PDB entry 6QF4 | X-ray diffraction, 2.50 A resolution | chain A

# Chain A
Molecule: Serine/threonine-protein kinase 17B
Source organism: Homo sapiens
Notes: EC 2.7.11.1
UniProt: O94768 (ST17B_HUMAN); residue numbers follow UniProt; this construct covers 25-329
Chain sequence (327 residues; each row starts with the number of its first residue):
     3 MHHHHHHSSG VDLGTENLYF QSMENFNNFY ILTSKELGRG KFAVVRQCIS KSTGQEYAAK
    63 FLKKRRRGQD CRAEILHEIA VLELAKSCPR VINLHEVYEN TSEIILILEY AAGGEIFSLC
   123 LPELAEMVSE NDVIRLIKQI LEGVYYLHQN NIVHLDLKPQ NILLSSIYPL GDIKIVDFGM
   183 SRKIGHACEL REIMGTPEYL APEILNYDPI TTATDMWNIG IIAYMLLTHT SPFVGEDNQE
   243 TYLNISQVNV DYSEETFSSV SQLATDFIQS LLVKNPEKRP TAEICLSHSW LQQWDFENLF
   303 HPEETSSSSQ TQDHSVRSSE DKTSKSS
Unresolved in the structure: 3-17, 191-194, 309-329
Differences from the reference sequence: initiating methionine (3); expression tag (4-9); linker (10-17); cloning artifact (18-24)
Swiss-Prot annotation at these positions:
  - active site: D158 (Proton acceptor)
  - binding site (ATP): L39 to V47, K62
  - mutagenesis: K62 (K62A: Loss of activity and of apoptotic function)

# Overview
Curated annotation (UniProt) lists active-site residue D158, 10 ATP-binding residues and one mutagenesis site.
Chain A is Serine/threonine-protein kinase 17B (Homo sapiens); the structure, X-Ray structure of human
Serine/Threonine Kinase 17B (STK17B) aka DRAK2 in complex with ADP obtained by ..., was determined by X-ray
diffraction (same publication as 6QF1, 6QF2, 6QF3 and 6QF5).
